Entry 8A8V (electron microscopy, 3.34 A resolution); this record covers chains E and F of the 7 polymer chains in the assembly.

== Chain E (and F) ==
Protein: ATP-dependent Clp protease ATP-binding subunit ClpC1
From: Mycobacterium tuberculosis
Notes: EC 3.4.-.-; chain F of this document is another copy of the same molecule, construct and numbering; everything in this record applies to it too
UniProt: P9WPC9 (CLPC1_MYCTU); numbering as in UniProt (aligned over 1-848)
Sequence (856 residues; numbered 1 to 856; the number before each row is that of its first residue):
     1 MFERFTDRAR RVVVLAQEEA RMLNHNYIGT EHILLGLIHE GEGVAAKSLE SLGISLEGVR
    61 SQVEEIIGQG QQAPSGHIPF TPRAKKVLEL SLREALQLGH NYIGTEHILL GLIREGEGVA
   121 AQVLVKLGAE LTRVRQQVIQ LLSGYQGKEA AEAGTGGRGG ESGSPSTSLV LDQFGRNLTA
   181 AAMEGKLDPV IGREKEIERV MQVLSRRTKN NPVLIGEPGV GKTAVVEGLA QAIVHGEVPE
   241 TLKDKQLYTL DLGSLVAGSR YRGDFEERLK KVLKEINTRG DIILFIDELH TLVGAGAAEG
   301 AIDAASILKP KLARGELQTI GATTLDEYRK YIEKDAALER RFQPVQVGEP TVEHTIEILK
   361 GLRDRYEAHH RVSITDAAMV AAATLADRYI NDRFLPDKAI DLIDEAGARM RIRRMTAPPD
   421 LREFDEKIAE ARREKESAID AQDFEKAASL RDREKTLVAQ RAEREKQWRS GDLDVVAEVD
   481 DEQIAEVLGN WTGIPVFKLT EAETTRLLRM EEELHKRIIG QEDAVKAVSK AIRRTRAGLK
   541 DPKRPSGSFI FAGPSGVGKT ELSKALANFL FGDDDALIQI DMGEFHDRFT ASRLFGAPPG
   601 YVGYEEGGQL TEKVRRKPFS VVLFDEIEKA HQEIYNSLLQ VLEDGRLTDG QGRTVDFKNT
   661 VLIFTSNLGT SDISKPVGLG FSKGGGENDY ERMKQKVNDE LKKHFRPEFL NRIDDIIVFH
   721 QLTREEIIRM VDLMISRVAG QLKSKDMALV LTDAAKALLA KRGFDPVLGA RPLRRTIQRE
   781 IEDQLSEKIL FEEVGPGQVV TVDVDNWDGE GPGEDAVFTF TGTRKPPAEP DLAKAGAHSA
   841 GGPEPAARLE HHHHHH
Disordered / not traced: 1-167, 296-301, 416-475, 671-689, 822-856 (chain F: 1-169, 256-262, 294-302, 416-470, 595-608, 671-686, 822-856)
Differences from the reference sequence: expression tag (849-856)
Small-molecule neighbours:
  - ADP (adenosine-5'-diphosphate), molecule 1: Asp188, Pro189, Val190, Ile191, Arg193, Pro218, Gly219, Val220, Gly221, Lys222, Thr223, Ala224, Asp287, Ile358, Leu362, Pro396, Asp397, Ile400
  - ADP, molecule 2: Arg517, Ile518, Ile519, Pro554, Ser555, Gly556, Val557, Gly558, Lys559, Thr560, Glu561, Asn667, Leu722, Met730, Leu733, Met734, Arg771, Arg774
UniProt features mapped onto this chain:
  - binding site (ATP): Gly216 to Thr223, Gly553 to Thr560
What the authors report for this chain:
  - mutagenesis - F444A: increased catalytic activity (ATPase activity)
  - mutagenesis - F444A: unchanged catalytic activity on FITC-casein
  - mutagenesis - F444A: unchanged catalytic activity on GFPssra

== Interface between chain E and chain F ==
Pairs across the interface (54):
  Arg199(E) with Glu405(F), salt bridge; Trp491(F)
  Gln202(E) with Glu405(F); Ala408(F); Arg409(F)
  Val203(E) with Glu405(F)
  Ser205(E) with His370(F)
  Arg206(E) with Asp401(F), salt bridge; Asp404(F), salt bridge; Glu405(F), salt bridge
  Arg207(E) with Tyr366(F); His369(F); Asp404(F), hydrogen bond (backbone-side chain)
  Thr208(E) with Tyr366(F); Asp404(F)
  Lys209(E) with Arg393(F); Asp397(F), salt bridge; Asp401(F), salt bridge
  Pro239(E) with Ile412(F), hydrophobic; Met415(F)
  Glu240(E) with Met415(F)
  Thr241(E) with Met415(F)
  Asp335(E) with Glu288(F)
  Ala336(E) with Asp287(F); Glu288(F), hydrogen bond (backbone-side chain)
  Glu339(E) with Arg393(F), salt bridge
  Gln343(E) with Asp401(F)
  Leu507(E) with Leu790(F), hydrophobic
  Leu508(E) with Glu787(F); Leu790(F)
  Lys530(E) with Asp783(F)
  Arg533(E) with Glu787(F)
  Arg534(E) with Gln778(F), hydrogen bond; Glu782(F); Asp783(F), salt bridge; Ser786(F)
  Ala537(E) with Lys745(F); Ser786(F)
  Gly538(E) with Lys745(F)
  Leu539(E) with Val738(F), hydrophobic; Gln741(F); Glu782(F); Ser786(F)
  Lys540(E) with Gln741(F), hydrogen bond (backbone-side chain)
  Asp541(E) with Arg737(F), salt bridge
  Pro542(E) with Gln741(F)
  Asn636(E) with Glu584(F)
  Asn711(E) with Leu768(F); Arg775(F), hydrogen bond (backbone-side chain)
  Ile713(E) with Arg775(F)
  Asp714(E) with Arg775(F); Gln778(F)
  Asp715(E) with Arg779(F), salt bridge
  Ile716(E) with Arg775(F)
Interface residues without a listed pair, chain E (44 interface residues in all): Lys195, Glu198, Met201, Pro310, Glu333, Lys334, Arg340, Leu499, Thr504, Ala531, Arg544, Leu710
Interface residues without a listed pair, chain F (38 interface residues in all): Thr223, Gly253, Val487, Asn490, Leu742, Arg774, Leu785, Ile789, Phe791

== Overview ==
44 residues of chain E face 38 of chain F across their interface; the contacts include 5 hydrogen bonds and 10
salt bridges. Polar contacts include Arg199(E)-Glu405(F), Arg206(E)-Asp401(F) and Arg206(E)-Asp404(F). The
paper reports that F444A of chain E increases catalytic activity (ATPase activity); F444A of chain E leaves
catalytic activity on FITC-casein unchanged.
Both chains are ATP-dependent Clp protease ATP-binding subunit ClpC1 (Mycobacterium tuberculosis). Entry 8A8V
(Mycobacterium tuberculosis ClpC1 hexamer structure bound to the natural product antibiotic Cyclomarin) was
determined by electron microscopy, deposited together with 8A8U and 8A8W.
